PDB entry 3CWA | X-ray diffraction, 2.40 A resolution | chains C and G of the 8 polymer chains in the assembly

Chain C:
Molecule: DNA-3-methyladenine glycosylase 2
Source organism: Escherichia coli
Notes: EC 3.2.2.21
UniProtKB: P04395 (3MG2_ECOLI); residue numbers follow UniProt; this construct covers 1-282
Amino-acid sequence (282 residues; numbered 1 to 282; the number before each row is that of its first residue):
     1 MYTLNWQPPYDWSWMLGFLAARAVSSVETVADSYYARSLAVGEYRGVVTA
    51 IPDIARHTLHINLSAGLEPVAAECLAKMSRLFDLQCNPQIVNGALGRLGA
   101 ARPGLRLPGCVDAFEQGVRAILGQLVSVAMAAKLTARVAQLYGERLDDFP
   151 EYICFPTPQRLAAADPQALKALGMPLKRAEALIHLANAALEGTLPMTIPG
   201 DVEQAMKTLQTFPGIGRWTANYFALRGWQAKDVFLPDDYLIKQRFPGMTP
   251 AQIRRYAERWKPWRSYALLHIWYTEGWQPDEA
UniProt features mapped onto this chain:
  - active site: Asp238 (Proton acceptor)
  - site: Trp218 (Determinant for substrate specificity and/or activity)
  - mutagenesis: Gln124 (Q124A: Methylmethane sulfonate-resistant), Trp218 (W218A: No catalytic activity, methylmethane sulfonate-sensitive), Asp237 (D237N: More than 30% catalytic activity, methylmethane sulfonate-resistant), Asp238 (D238N: No catalytic activity, methylmethane sulfonate-sensitive)

Chain G:
Molecule: 12-nt DNA strand
Sequence (12 nucleotides; row label = number of the first residue in the row):
     1 GACATGAGTGCC
Modified residues: 8OG (8-oxo-2'-deoxy-guanosine-5'-monophosphate) at position 1

Interface between chain C and chain G:
Pairs across the interface (6; chain C residue first):
  Lys177(C) - DC12(G)  base contact
  Thr249(C) - DA7(G)  hydrogen bond to the phosphate
  Thr249(C) - DG8(G)  phosphate contact
  Pro250(C) - DA7(G)  phosphate contact
  Ala251(C) - DG6(G)  phosphate contact
  Ala251(C) - DA7(G)  hydrogen bond to the phosphate
Other interface residues (no listed pair), chain C (6 interface residues in all): Gln252, Arg254

Summary:
6 residues of chain C and 4 residues of chain G are in contact, with 2 hydrogen bonds. Among the polar pairs
are Thr249(C)-DA7(G) and Ala251(C)-DA7(G). UniProt lists active-site residue Asp238(C) and 4 mutagenesis sites
on chain C.
Here chain C is DNA-3-methyladenine glycosylase 2 (Escherichia coli) and chain G is a 12-nt DNA strand. Entry
3CWA (Crystal Structure of an AlkA Host/Guest Complex 8oxoGuanine:Cytosine Base Pair) was determined by X-ray
diffraction (same publication as 3CVT, 3CW7, 3CWS, 3CWT and 3CWU).
